8PIM - chains I and A of the 9 polymer chains in the assembly; structure by electron microscopy, 3.40 A resolution.

[Chain I]
Molecule: DNA-directed RNA polymerase subunit beta
Source organism: Escherichia coli
Notes: EC 2.7.7.6
UniProtKB: P0A8V2 (RPOB_ECOLI); residue numbers follow UniProt; this construct covers 1-1342
Amino-acid sequence (1342 residues; numbered 1 to 1342; the number before each row is that of its first residue):
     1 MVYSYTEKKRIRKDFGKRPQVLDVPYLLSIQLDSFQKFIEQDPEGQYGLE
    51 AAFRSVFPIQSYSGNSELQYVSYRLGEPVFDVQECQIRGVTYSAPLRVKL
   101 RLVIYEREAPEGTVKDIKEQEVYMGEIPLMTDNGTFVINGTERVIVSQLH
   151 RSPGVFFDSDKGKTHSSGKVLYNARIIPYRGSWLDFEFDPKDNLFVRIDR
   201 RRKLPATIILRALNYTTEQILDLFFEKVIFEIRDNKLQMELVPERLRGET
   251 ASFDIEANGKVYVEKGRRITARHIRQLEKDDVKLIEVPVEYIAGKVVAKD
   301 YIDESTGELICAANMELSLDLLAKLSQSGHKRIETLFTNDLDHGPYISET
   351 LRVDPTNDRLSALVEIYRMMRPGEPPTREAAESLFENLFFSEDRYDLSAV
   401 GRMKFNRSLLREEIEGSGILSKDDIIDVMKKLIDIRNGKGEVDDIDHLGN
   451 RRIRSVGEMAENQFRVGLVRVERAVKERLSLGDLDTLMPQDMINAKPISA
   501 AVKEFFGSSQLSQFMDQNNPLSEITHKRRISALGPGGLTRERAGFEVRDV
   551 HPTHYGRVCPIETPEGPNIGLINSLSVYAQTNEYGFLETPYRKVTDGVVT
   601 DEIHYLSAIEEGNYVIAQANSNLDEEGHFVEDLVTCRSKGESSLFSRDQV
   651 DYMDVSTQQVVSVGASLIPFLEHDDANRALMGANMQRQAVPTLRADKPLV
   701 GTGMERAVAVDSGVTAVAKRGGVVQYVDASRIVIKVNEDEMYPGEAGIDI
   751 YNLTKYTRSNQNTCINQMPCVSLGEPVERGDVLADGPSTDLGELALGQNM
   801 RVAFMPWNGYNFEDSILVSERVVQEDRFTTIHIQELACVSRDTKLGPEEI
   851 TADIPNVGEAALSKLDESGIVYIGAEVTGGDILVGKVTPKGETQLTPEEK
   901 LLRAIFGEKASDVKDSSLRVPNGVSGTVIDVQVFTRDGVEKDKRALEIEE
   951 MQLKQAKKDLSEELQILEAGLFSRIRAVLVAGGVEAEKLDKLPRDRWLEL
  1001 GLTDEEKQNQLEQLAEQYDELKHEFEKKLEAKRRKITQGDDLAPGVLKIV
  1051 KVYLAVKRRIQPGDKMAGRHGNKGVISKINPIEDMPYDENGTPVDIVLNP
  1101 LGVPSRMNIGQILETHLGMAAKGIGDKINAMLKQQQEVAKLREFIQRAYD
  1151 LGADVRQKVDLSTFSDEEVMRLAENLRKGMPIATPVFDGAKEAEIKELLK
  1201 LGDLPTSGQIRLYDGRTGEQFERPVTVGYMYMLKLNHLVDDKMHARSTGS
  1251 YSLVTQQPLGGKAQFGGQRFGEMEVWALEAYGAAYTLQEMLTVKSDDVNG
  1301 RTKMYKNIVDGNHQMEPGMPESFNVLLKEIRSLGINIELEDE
Unresolved in the structure: 891-911
Curated features (UniProtKB/Swiss-Prot):
  - modified residue (N6-acetyllysine): Lys1022, Lys1200

[Chain A]
Molecule: non-template DNA
Sequence (40 nucleotides; numbered 1 to 40; the number before each row is that of its first residue):
     1 CACCACCACGCGGGCGGTAGCGTGCTTTTTTCGATCTTCC
Unresolved in the structure: 1-5

[Chain I / chain A interface]
Contacting residue pairs (24; chain I residue first):
  Tyr62(I) - DT18(A)  base contact
  Arg151(I) - DG24(A)  base contact
  Arg175(I) - DT23(A)  phosphate contact
  Arg175(I) - DG24(A)  salt bridge to the phosphate
  Gly181(I) - DT23(A)  base contact
  Ser182(I) - DC21(A)  phosphate contact
  Trp183(I) - DT23(A)  stacking on the base
  Asp199(I) - DC21(A)  phosphate contact
  Asp199(I) - DG22(A)  base contact
  Asp199(I) - DT23(A)  hydrogen bond to the base
  Arg200(I) - DT23(A)  sugar contact
  Arg201(I) - DG22(A)  hydrogen bond to the base
  Arg371(I) - DG20(A)  salt bridge to the phosphate
  Leu384(I) - DG20(A)  phosphate contact
  Arg394(I) - DA19(A)  phosphate contact
  Arg394(I) - DG20(A)  sugar contact
  Ile445(I) - DG24(A)  base contact
  Arg473(I) - DG17(A)  salt bridge to the phosphate
  Arg473(I) - DT18(A)  salt bridge to the phosphate
  Arg473(I) - DA19(A)  base contact
  Leu538(I) - DG24(A)  base contact
  Arg542(I) - DC25(A)  hydrogen bond to the base
  Glu546(I) - DG24(A)  base contact
  Val547(I) - DG24(A)  base contact
Other interface residues (no listed pair), chain I (21 interface residues in all): Asp446, Arg451, Arg470

[Overview]
The interface between chain I and chain A involves 21 residues on one side and 9 on the other; the contacts
include 3 hydrogen bonds, 4 salt bridges and 1 aromatic stacking contact. Polar contacts include
Asp199(I)-DT23(A), Arg201(I)-DG22(A) and Arg542(I)-DC25(A).
Here chain I is DNA-directed RNA polymerase subunit beta (Escherichia coli) and chain A is non-template DNA.
Entry 8PIM (fully recruited RfaH bound to E. coli transcription complex paused at ops site (not complementary
scaffold)) was determined by electron microscopy together with 8PEN, 8PFG, 8PFJ, 8PH9, 8PHK, 8PIB, 8PID and
8PIL from the same study.
